5CCI - chains D and E of the 6 polymer chains in the assembly; structure by X-ray diffraction, 4.10 A resolution (low resolution: residue-level contacts below are approximate; hydrogen-bond / salt-bridge calls are withheld).

# Chain D
Molecule: Synaptosomal-associated protein 25
Organism: Rattus norvegicus
UniProt: P60881 (SNP25_RAT), isoform P60881-2; residue numbers follow UniProt; this construct covers 141-204
Sequence (65 residues; row label = number of the first residue in the row):
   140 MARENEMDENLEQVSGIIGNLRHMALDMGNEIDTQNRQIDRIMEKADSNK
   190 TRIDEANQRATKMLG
Unresolved in the structure: 204
Differences from the reference sequence: initiating methionine (140)
Curated features (UniProtKB/Swiss-Prot):
  - site ((Microbial infection) Cleavage): Arg180, Ile181, Gln197, Arg198
  - modified residue (Phosphoserine): Ser154, Ser187

# Chain E
Molecule: Synaptotagmin-1
Organism: Rattus norvegicus
UniProt: P21707 (SYT1_RAT); residues 141-421 here = UniProt positions 141-421
Sequence (281 residues; row label = number of the first residue in the row):
   141 KLGKLQYSLDYDFQNNQLLVGIIQAAELPALDMGGTSDPYVKVFLLPDKK
   191 KKFETKVHRKTLNPVFNEQFTFKVPYSELGGKTLVMAVYDFDRFSKHDII
   241 GEFKVPMNTVDFGHVTEEWRDLQSAEKEEQEKLGDICFSLRYVPTAGKLT
   291 VVILEAKNLKKMDVGGLSDPYVKIHLMQNGKRLKKKKTTIKKNTLNPYYN
   341 ESFSFEVPFEQIQKVQVVVTVLDYDKIGKNDAIGKVFVGYNSTGAELRHW
   391 SDMLANPRRPIAQWHTLQVEEEVDAMLAVKK
Unresolved in the structure: 421
Ion coordination: Mg2+ site 1: Asp172, Asp178, Phe231, Asp232, Glu346; Mg2+ site 2: Asp303, Asp309, Asp363, Asp365
Curated features (UniProtKB/Swiss-Prot):
  - binding site (Ca(2+)): Leu171, Asp172, Asp178, Asp230, Phe231, Asp232, Ser235, Lys236, Asp238, Asp303, Asp309, Asp363, Asp365, Asp371
  - modified residue: Tyr229 (Phosphotyrosine), Ser264 (Phosphoserine), Ser342 (Phosphoserine), Ser344 (Phosphoserine)
  - mutagenesis: Arg233 (R233Q: Impaired Ca(2+)-affinity), Met302 (M302K: Fails to localize at nerve terminals), Asp303 (D303G: Fails to relocalize to nerve terminals after stimulation of neurotransmitter release), Asp365 (D365E: Fails to relocalize to nerve terminals after stimulation of neurotransmitter release), Ile367 (I367T: Slows synaptic vesicle fusion kinetics and exocytosis. Impairs the kinetics of synaptic vesicle endocytosis), Asn370 (N370K: Slows synaptic vesicle fusion kinetics and exocytosis)
Reported in the primary citation:
  - mutagenesis - R281A/R398A/R399A: decreased signaling
  - mutagenesis - R281A/R398A/R399A, R281A/E295A/Y338W/R398A/R399A: decreased binding to Syntaxin-1A

# Chain D / chain E interface
Residue-residue contacts (7):
  Arg142(D) - Ser217(E)
  Asn159(D) - Asn336(E)
  Asn159(D) - Tyr338(E)
  His162(D) - Tyr338(E)
  Met163(D) - Tyr338(E)
  Asp166(D) - Tyr338(E)
  Asp166(D) - Asn340(E)
Other interface residues (no listed pair), chain D (6 interface residues in all): Gln152
Other interface residues (no listed pair), chain E (8 interface residues in all): Glu218, Lys331, Leu335, Pro337

# Overview
6 residues of chain D and 8 residues of chain E are in contact. Asp172(E), Asp178(E), Phe231(E), Asp232(E) and
Glu346(E) coordinate Mg2+ site 1. From UniProt: 14 Ca2+-binding residues and 6 mutagenesis sites on chain E.
From the paper: R281A/R398A/R399A and R281A/E295A/Y338W/R398A/R399A of chain E reduce binding to Syntaxin-1A;
R281A/R398A/R399A of chain E reduce signaling.
Here chain D is Synaptosomal-associated protein 25 and chain E is Synaptotagmin-1, both from Rattus
norvegicus. Entry 5CCI (Structure of the Mg2+-bound synaptotagmin-1 SNARE complex (short unit cell form)) was
determined by X-ray diffraction, deposited together with 5CCG, 5CCH and 5CCJ.
